9CUZ - chains A and B of the 60 polymer chains in the assembly; structure by electron microscopy, 2.16 A resolution.

Chain A (and B):
Protein: VP1
Notes: chain B of this document is another copy of the same molecule, construct and numbering; everything in this record applies to it too
Reference sequence: A0A097PIM0 (A0A097PIM0_9VIRU); residues -137 to 569 here correspond to UniProt positions 1-707 (UniProt number = residue number + 138)
Sequence (707 residues; numbered -137 to 569; the number before each row is that of its first residue; numbers below 1 keep their minus sign (Met-137 is residue -137)):
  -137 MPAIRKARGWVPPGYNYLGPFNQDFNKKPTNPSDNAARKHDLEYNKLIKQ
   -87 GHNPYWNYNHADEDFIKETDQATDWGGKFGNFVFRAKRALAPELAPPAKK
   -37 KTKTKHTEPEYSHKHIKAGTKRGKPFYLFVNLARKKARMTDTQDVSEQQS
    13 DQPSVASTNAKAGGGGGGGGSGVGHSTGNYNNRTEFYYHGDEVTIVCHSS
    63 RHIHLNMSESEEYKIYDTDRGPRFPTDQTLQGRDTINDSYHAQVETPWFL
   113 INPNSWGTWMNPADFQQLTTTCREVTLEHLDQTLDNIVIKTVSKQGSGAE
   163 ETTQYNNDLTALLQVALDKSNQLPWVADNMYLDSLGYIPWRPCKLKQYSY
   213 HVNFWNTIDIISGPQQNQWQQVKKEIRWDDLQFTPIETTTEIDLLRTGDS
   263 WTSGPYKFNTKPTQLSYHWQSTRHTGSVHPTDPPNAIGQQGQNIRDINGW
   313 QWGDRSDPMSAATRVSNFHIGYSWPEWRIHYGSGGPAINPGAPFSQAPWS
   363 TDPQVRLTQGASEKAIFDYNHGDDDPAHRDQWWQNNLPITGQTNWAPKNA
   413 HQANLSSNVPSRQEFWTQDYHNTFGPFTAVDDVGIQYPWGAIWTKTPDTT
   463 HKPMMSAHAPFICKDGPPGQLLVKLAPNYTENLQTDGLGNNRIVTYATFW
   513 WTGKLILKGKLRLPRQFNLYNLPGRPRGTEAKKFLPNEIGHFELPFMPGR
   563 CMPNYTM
Disordered / not traced: -137 to 32
Differences from the reference sequence: conflict Val35 (Ile173 in A0A097PIM0)
Residues lining bound ligands: N-acetyl-alpha-neuraminic acid (SIA): Arg368, Lys376, Phe379, Asp392, Gln393, Trp394, Trp395, Lys545, Glu555
What the authors report for this chain:
  - binding site for N-acetyl-alpha-neuraminic acid: Arg368, Lys376, Gln393, Lys545
  - conformationally variable residues (order/disorder transition): Leu495 to Asn502

How chain A and chain B interact:
Residue-residue contacts (100):
  Ser33(A) with His37(B)
  Gly34(A) with Gly36(B); His37(B), hydrogen bond (backbone-side chain)
  Val35(A) with Gly36(B)
  Glu73(A) with Trp202(B)
  Glu74(A) with Trp202(B), hydrogen bond; Arg203(B), salt bridge; Tyr381(B), hydrogen bond; Gly552(B)
  Tyr75(A) with Trp202(B); Pro548(B); Gly552(B)
  Lys76(A) with Asn549(B); Glu550(B); Ile551(B); Gly552(B)
  Ile77(A) with Pro548(B); Asn549(B), hydrogen bond (backbone-backbone); Glu550(B), hydrogen bond (backbone-backbone)
  Lys156(A) with Thr164(B)
  Gln157(A) with Gln157(B); Thr164(B); Gln166(B)
  Gly158(A) with Thr164(B)
  Ser159(A) with Glu162(B)
  Asp170(A) with Lys152(B), salt bridge; Asn169(B), hydrogen bond
  Leu171(A) with Val35(B); Gly36(B); Asn169(B)
  Thr172(A) with Val35(B); Val150(B); Asn169(B), hydrogen bond; Leu171(B); Thr259(B)
  Leu174(A) with Asn148(B); Trp512(B)
  Gln176(A) with Trp512(B)
  Trp240(A) with Ala543(B); Lys544(B); Leu547(B), hydrophobic; Pro548(B)
  Asp241(A) with Arg537(B), salt bridge; Ala543(B)
  Leu243(A) with Leu547(B), hydrophobic
  Phe245(A) with Trp202(B), hydrophobic; Pro548(B), hydrophobic
  Pro247(A) with Trp202(B), hydrophobic
  Glu249(A) with Tyr42(B); Asn44(B); Trp202(B)
  Thr250(A) with Arg45(B); Asn123(B); Pro201(B)
  Thr251(A) with Arg45(B), hydrogen bond (backbone-side chain)
  Glu253(A) with Tyr42(B); Asn43(B), hydrogen bond; Arg45(B)
  Ile254(A) with Asn41(B); Tyr42(B), hydrogen bond (backbone-backbone)
  Asp255(A) with Asn41(B), hydrogen bond
  Leu256(A) with Ser38(B), hydrogen bond (backbone-side chain); Gly40(B); Asn41(B), hydrogen bond (backbone-side chain); Tyr42(B), hydrophobic; Asn148(B)
  Arg258(A) with Val35(B), hydrogen bond (side chain-backbone); Gly36(B); His37(B); Ser38(B); Asn148(B); Ile149(B), hydrogen bond (side chain-backbone); Thr259(B), hydrogen bond (side chain-backbone)
  Thr259(A) with Gly36(B)
  Gly260(A) with Gly36(B), hydrogen bond (backbone-backbone); His37(B), hydrogen bond (backbone-side chain)
  Asp261(A) with Gly36(B); His37(B), salt bridge; Ser38(B), hydrogen bond (side chain-backbone)
  Pro489(A) with His64(B)
  Asn490(A) with Lys152(B)
  Tyr491(A) with His64(B); Pro204(B); Tyr508(B), hydrogen bond (backbone-side chain)
  Thr492(A) with His66(B), hydrogen bond (backbone-side chain); Tyr167(B); Tyr508(B)
  Glu493(A) with His66(B), hydrogen bond (backbone-side chain); Asn68(B), hydrogen bond (backbone-side chain); Val154(B); Tyr167(B), hydrogen bond; Tyr508(B)
  Leu495(A) with His66(B); Pro204(B), hydrophobic; Lys206(B)
  Thr497(A) with Tyr381(B)
  Asp498(A) with Pro388(B); Ala389(B)
  Ile505(A) with Tyr167(B), hydrophobic; Tyr508(B)
Interface residues without a listed pair, chain A (47 interface residues in all): Tyr78, Thr252, Leu257, Ala488, Asn494
Interface residues without a listed pair, chain B (51 interface residues in all): Glu47, Lys156, Ala161, Gly260, Thr510

Summary:
Chain A and chain B form an interface of 47 and 51 residues respectively, with 24 hydrogen bonds and 4 salt
bridges. Polar contacts include Glu74(A)-Arg203(B), Asp170(A)-Lys152(B) and Asp241(A)-Arg537(B). Bound to
chain A: N-acetyl-alpha-neuraminic acid. The paper reports a binding site for N-acetyl-alpha-neuraminic acid
at Arg368(A), Lys376(A) and Gln393(A) among others; conformational variability at Leu495(A).
Chain A and chain B are both VP1; the structure, Bufavirus 1 complexed with 6SLN, was determined by electron
microscopy, deposited together with 9CV0, 9CV9 and 9CWS.
